4FO6 - chains A and T of the 6 polymer chains in the assembly; structure by X-ray diffraction, 2.01 A resolution.

Chain A:
Name: DNA polymerase lambda
From: Homo sapiens
Notes: EC 2.7.7.7, 4.2.99.-; fragment: Loop mutant of DNA polymerase lambda
Reference sequence: Q9UGP5 (DPOLL_HUMAN); residue numbers follow UniProt; this construct covers 242-464, 470-575
Chain sequence (329 residues; each row starts with the number of its first residue; note: 5 numbers in that range are skipped by the numbering (no residue carries them; nothing is unmodelled there)):
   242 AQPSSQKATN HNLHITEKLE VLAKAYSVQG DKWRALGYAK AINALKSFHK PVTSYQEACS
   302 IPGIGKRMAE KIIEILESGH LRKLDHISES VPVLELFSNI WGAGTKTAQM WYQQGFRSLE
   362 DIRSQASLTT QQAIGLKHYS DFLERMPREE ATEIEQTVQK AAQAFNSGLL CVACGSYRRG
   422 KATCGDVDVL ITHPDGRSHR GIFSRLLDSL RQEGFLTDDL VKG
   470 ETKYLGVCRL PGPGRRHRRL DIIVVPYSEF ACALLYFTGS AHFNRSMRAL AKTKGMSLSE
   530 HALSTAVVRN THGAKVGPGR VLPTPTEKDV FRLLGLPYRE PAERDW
Not modelled in the structure: 242-251, 438-441
Construct notes: engineered mutation Ala543 (Cys in Q9UGP5)
Metal / ion sites: Na+ site 1: Cys300, Ile302, Ile305 (shared with 1 residue of chain D); Na+ site 2: Ser339, Ile341, Ala344 (shared with 1 residue of chain P); Mg2+: Asp427, Asp429 (together with F2A); Mn2+: Asp427, Asp429, Asp490 (together with F2A) (shared with 1 residue of chain P)
Residues lining bound ligands: F2A (2'-deoxy-5'-O-[(S)-hydroxy{[(S)-hydroxy(phosphonooxy)phosphoryl]methyl}phosphoryl]adenosine): Arg386, Gly416, Ser417, Arg420, Cys425, Gly426, Asp427, Asp429, Asp490, Tyr505, Phe506, Thr507, Gly508, Ser509, Ala510, Asn513, Arg514, Arg517
Reported in the primary citation:
  - conformationally variable residues (loop rearrangement): Phe406 to Cys415, Ile432 to Phe444
  - binding site for the 6-nt DNA/RNA hybrid strand: Tyr505

Chain T:
Molecule: 11-nt DNA strand
Sequence (11 nucleotides; row label = number of the first residue in the row):
     1 CGGCTGTACT G

How chain A and chain T interact:
Pairs across the interface - 26 pairs, chain A then chain T:
  Trp274(A) with DC4(T), stacking on the base
  Leu277(A) with DC4(T), sugar contact
  Gln372(A) with DT10(T), sugar contact
  Val462(A) with DC9(T), phosphate contact; DT10(T), phosphate contact
  Lys463(A) with DT10(T), hydrogen bond to the phosphate
  Gly464(A) with DC9(T), phosphate contact
  Glu470(A) with DC9(T), hydrogen bond to the phosphate
  Thr471(A) with DA8(T), phosphate contact; DC9(T), hydrogen bond to the phosphate
  Lys472(A) with DA8(T), phosphate contact; DC9(T), hydrogen bond to the phosphate
  Tyr505(A) with DG6(T), base contact
  Arg514(A) with DT5(T), salt bridge to the phosphate
  Arg517(A) with DT5(T), hydrogen bond to the base; DG6(T), hydrogen bond to the base
  Lys521(A) with DC4(T), salt bridge to the phosphate; DG6(T), salt bridge to the phosphate
  Leu527(A) with DG6(T), sugar contact
  Ser528(A) with DG6(T), phosphate contact; DT7(T), sugar contact
  Glu529(A) with DT7(T), sugar contact
  His530(A) with DT7(T), hydrogen bond to the phosphate; DA8(T), salt bridge to the phosphate
  Arg538(A) with DG6(T), salt bridge to the phosphate
  His541(A) with DG3(T), salt bridge to the phosphate
Interface residues without a listed pair, chain A (24 interface residues in all): Thr371, Ala518, Ser526, Thr540, Lys544
Interface residues without a listed pair, chain T (9 interface residues in all): DG11

Summary:
Chain A and chain T form an interface of 24 and 9 residues respectively; the contacts include 7 hydrogen
bonds, 6 salt bridges and 1 aromatic stacking contact. Among the polar pairs are Arg517(A)-DT5(T),
Arg517(A)-DG6(T) and Lys463(A)-DT10(T). From the paper: a binding site for the 6-nt DNA/RNA hybrid strand at
Tyr505(A); conformational variability at Phe406(A) and Ile432(A).
Here chain A is DNA polymerase lambda (Homo sapiens) and chain T is an 11-nt DNA strand. Entry 4FO6 (Crystal
structure of the pre-catalytic ternary complex of polymerase lambda with a dATP analog opposite a ...) was
determined by X-ray diffraction together with 3UPQ, 3UQ0 and 3UQ2 from the same study.
